7WCM - chains A and B of the 5 polymer chains in the assembly; structure by electron microscopy, 2.33 A resolution.

# Chain A
Name: Guanine nucleotide-binding protein G(s) subunit alpha isoforms short
From: Homo sapiens
UniProt: P63092 (GNAS2_HUMAN); numbering as in UniProt (aligned over 1-394)
Sequence (394 residues; numbered 1 to 394; the number before each row is that of its first residue):
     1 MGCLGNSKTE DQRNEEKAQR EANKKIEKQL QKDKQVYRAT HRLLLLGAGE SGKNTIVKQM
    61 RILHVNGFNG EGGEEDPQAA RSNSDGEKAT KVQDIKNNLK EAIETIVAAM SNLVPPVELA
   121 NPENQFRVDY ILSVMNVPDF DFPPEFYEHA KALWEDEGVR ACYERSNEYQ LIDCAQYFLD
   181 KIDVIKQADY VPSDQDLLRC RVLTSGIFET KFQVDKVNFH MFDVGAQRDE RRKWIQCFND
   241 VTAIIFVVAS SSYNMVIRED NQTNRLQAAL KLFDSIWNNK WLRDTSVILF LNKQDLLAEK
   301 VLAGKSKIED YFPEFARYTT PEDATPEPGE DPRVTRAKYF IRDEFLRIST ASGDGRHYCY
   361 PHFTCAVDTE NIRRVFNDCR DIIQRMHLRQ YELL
Disordered / not traced: 1-8, 61-204, 255-261
Differences from the reference sequence: engineered mutation Asn-54 (Ser in P63092), Ala-226 (Gly in P63092), Ala-268 (Glu in P63092), Lys-271 (Asn in P63092), Asp-274 (Lys in P63092), Lys-280 (Arg in P63092), Asp-284 (Thr in P63092), Thr-285 (Ile in P63092)

# Chain B
Name: Guanine nucleotide-binding protein G(I)/G(S)/G(T) subunit beta-1
From: Homo sapiens
UniProt: P62873 (GBB1_HUMAN); residues 13-351 here correspond to UniProt positions 2-340 (UniProt number = residue number - 11)
Sequence (351 residues; row label = number of the first residue in the row):
     1 MHHHHHHGSL LQSELDQLRQ EAEQLKNQIR DARKACADAT LSQITNNIDP VGRIQMRTRR
    61 TLRGHLAKIY AMHWGTDSRL LVSASQDGKL IIWDSYTTNK VHAIPLRSSW VMTCAYAPSG
   121 NYVACGGLDN ICSIYNLKTR EGNVRVSREL AGHTGYLSCC RFLDDNQIVT SSGDTTCALW
   181 DIETGQQTTT FTGHTGDVMS LSLAPDTRLF VSGACDASAK LWDVREGMCR QTFTGHESDI
   241 NAICFFPNGN AFATGSDDAT CRLFDLRADQ ELMTYSHDNI ICGITSVSFS KSGRLLLAGY
   301 DDFNCNVWDA LKADRAGVLA GHDNRVSCLG VTDDGMAVAT GSWDSFLKIW N
Disordered / not traced: 1-12
Differences from the reference sequence: expression tag (1-12)
UniProt features mapped onto this chain:
  - modified residue: Ser-13 (N-acetylserine), His-277 (Phosphohistidine)

# How chain A and chain B interact
Residue-residue contacts - 55 pairs, chain A then chain B:
  Glu-16(A) / Asn-99(B)
  Gln-19(A) / Asp-94(B)  hydrogen bond
  Gln-19(A) / Thr-97(B)
  Gln-19(A) / Asn-99(B)
  Asn-23(A) / Asn-99(B)
  Asn-23(A) / Lys-100(B)  hydrogen bond (side chain-backbone)
  Ile-26(A) / Lys-100(B)
  Ile-26(A) / Val-101(B)
  Glu-27(A) / Lys-100(B)  salt bridge
  Leu-30(A) / Gly-64(B)
  Asp-33(A) / Lys-89(B)  salt bridge
  Lys-34(A) / Leu-66(B)
  Tyr-37(A) / Leu-66(B)  hydrophobic
  Tyr-37(A) / Ala-67(B)
  Gly-206(A) / Leu-128(B)
  Gly-206(A) / Asp-129(B)
  Gly-206(A) / Asn-130(B)
  Ile-207(A) / Trp-110(B)
  Ile-207(A) / Leu-128(B)
  Phe-222(A) / Trp-110(B)
  Ala-226(A) / Asn-130(B)  hydrogen bond (backbone-side chain)
  Ala-226(A) / Thr-154(B)
  Gln-227(A) / Leu-128(B)  hydrogen bond (side chain-backbone)
  Gln-227(A) / Asn-130(B)  hydrogen bond
  Gln-227(A) / Gly-155(B)
  Gln-227(A) / Tyr-156(B)  hydrogen bond (side chain-backbone)
  Arg-228(A) / Gly-173(B)  hydrogen bond (side chain-backbone)
  Arg-228(A) / Thr-175(B)
  Arg-228(A) / Asp-197(B)  salt bridge
  Arg-232(A) / Cys-215(B)
  Arg-232(A) / Asp-239(B)  salt bridge
  Lys-233(A) / Tyr-156(B)
  Lys-233(A) / Met-199(B)
  Lys-233(A) / Cys-215(B)
  Lys-233(A) / Asp-239(B)  salt bridge
  Lys-233(A) / Asn-241(B)  hydrogen bond
  Lys-233(A) / Asp-257(B)  salt bridge
  Trp-234(A) / Leu-128(B)  hydrophobic
  Trp-234(A) / Tyr-156(B)
  Gln-236(A) / Lys-68(B)  hydrogen bond (backbone-side chain)
  Gln-236(A) / Tyr-70(B)
  Gln-236(A) / Arg-325(B)  hydrogen bond
  Gln-236(A) / Trp-343(B)
  Cys-237(A) / Lys-68(B)  hydrogen bond (backbone-side chain)
  Cys-237(A) / Tyr-70(B)
  Cys-237(A) / Gln-86(B)
  Cys-237(A) / Trp-110(B)
  Phe-238(A) / Trp-110(B)  hydrophobic
  Phe-238(A) / Leu-128(B)  hydrophobic
  Asn-239(A) / Lys-68(B)  hydrogen bond
  Asn-239(A) / Trp-343(B)
  Asp-240(A) / Lys-68(B)
  Trp-281(A) / Asp-301(B)
  Trp-281(A) / Arg-325(B)
  Trp-281(A) / Trp-343(B)  hydrophobic
Also at the interface, not in a pair above, chain A (26 interface residues in all): Arg-20, Val-241
Also at the interface, not in a pair above, chain B (37 interface residues in all): Asp-87, Ile-91, His-102, Ala-103, Met-112, Asp-174, Thr-195

# Overview
26 residues of chain A face 37 of chain B across their interface, with 12 hydrogen bonds and 6 salt bridges.
Among the polar pairs are Glu-27(A)/Lys-100(B), Asp-33(A)/Lys-89(B) and Arg-228(A)/Asp-197(B).
Here chain A is Guanine nucleotide-binding protein G(s) subunit alpha isoforms short and chain B is Guanine
nucleotide-binding protein G(I)/G(S)/G(T) subunit beta-1, both from Homo sapiens. Entry 7WCM (Cryo-EM
structure of GPR119-Gs Complex with small molecule agonist MBX-2982) was determined by electron microscopy
together with 7WCN from the same study.
